PDB entry 3AVY | X-ray diffraction, 2.62 A resolution | chains A and T of the 3 polymer chains in the assembly

== Chain A ==
Protein: Elongation factor Ts, Elongation factor Tu, LINKER, Q beta replicase
From: Escherichia coli O157:H7
Reference sequence: chimeric construct of P0A6P3, P0A6N3, Q8LTE0: residues 1-283 from P0A6P3 (EFTS_ECO57) positions 1-283 (same numbers); residues 285-678 from P0A6N3 positions 1-394 (UniProt number = residue number - 284); residues 695-1283 from Q8LTE0 positions 1-589 (UniProt number = residue number - 694)
Amino-acid sequence (1289 residues; row label = number of the first residue in the row):
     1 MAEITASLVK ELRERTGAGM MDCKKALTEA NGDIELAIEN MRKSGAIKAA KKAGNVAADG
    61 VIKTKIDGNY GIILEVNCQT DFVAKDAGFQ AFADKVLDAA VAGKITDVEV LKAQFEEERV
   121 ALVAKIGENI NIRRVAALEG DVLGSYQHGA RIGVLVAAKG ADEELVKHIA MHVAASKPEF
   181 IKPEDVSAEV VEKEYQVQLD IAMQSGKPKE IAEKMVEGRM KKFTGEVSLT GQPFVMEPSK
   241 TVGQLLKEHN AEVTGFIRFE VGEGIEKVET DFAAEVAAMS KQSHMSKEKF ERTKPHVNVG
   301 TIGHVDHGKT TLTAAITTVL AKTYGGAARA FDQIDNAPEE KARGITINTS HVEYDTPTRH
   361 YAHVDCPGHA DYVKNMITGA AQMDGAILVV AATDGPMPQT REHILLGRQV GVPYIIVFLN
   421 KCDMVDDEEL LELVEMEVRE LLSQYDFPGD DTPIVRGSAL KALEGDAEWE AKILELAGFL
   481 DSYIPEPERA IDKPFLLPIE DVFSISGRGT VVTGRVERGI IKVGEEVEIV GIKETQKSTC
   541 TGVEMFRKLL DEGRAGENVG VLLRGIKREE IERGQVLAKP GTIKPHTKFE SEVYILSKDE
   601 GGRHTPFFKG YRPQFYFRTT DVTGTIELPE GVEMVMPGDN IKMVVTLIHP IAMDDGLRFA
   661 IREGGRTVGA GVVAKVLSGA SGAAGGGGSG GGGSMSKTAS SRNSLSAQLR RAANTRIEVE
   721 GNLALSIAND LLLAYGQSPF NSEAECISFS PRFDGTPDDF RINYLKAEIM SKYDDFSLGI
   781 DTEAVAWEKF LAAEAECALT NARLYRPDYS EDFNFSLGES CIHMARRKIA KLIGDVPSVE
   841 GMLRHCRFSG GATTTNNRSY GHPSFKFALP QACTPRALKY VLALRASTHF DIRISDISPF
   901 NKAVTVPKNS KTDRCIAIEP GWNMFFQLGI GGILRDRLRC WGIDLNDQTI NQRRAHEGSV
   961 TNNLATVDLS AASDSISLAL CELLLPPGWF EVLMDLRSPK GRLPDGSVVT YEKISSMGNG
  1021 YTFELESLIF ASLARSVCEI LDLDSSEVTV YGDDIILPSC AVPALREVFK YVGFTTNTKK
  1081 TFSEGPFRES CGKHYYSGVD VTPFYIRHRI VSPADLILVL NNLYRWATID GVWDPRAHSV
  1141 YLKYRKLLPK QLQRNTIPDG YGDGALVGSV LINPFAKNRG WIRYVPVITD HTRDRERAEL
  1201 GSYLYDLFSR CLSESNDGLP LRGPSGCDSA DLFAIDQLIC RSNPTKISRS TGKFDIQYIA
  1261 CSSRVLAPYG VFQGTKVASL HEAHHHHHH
Not modelled in the structure: 1, 287-289, 327-347, 681-699, 1217-1233, 1265-1289
Differences from the reference sequence: linker (284); expression tag (1284-1289)
Curated features (UniProtKB/Swiss-Prot):
  - region: Thr80 to Val83 (Involved in Mg(2+) ion dislocation from EF-Tu)
Metal / ion sites: Ca2+ site 1: Asp968, Leu969, Asp1053 (together with 3'-deoxy-cytidine-5'-triphosphate); Ca2+ site 2: Asp968, Asp1053, Asp1054 (together with 3'-deoxy-cytidine-5'-triphosphate)
Residues lining bound ligands: 3'-deoxy-cytidine-5'-triphosphate (CH1): Lys908, Arg914, Ile916, Asp968, Leu969, Ser970, Ala971, Ala972, Ser973, Met1017, Gly1018, Thr1022, Phe1023, Glu1026, Asp1053, Asn1077

== Chain T ==
Molecule: 18-nt RNA strand
Sequence (18 nucleotides; row label = number of the first residue in the row):
  2101 AACGAUUUUA UGGACCCA
Not modelled in the structure: 2101, 2116-2118

== Chain A / chain T interface ==
Residue-residue contacts (60):
  Glu572(A) with C2115(T), hydrogen bond to the base
  Gln614(A) with C2115(T), sugar contact
  Tyr616(A) with A2114(T), sugar contact
  Thr620(A) with C2115(T), hydrogen bond to the phosphate
  Asp621(A) with A2114(T), phosphate contact; C2115(T), hydrogen bond to the phosphate
  Arg662(A) with A2114(T), hydrogen bond to the sugar
  Gly664(A) with G2112(T), phosphate contact; A2114(T), base contact
  Gly665(A) with A2114(T), base contact
  Arg847(A) with U2106(T), salt bridge to the phosphate
  Ser849(A) with U2106(T), phosphate contact
  Gly850(A) with A2105(T), phosphate contact
  Gly851(A) with G2104(T), phosphate contact; A2105(T), hydrogen bond to the phosphate
  Ala852(A) with G2104(T), hydrogen bond to the phosphate; A2105(T), phosphate contact
  Thr853(A) with A2102(T), sugar contact
  Thr854(A) with A2102(T), phosphate contact
  Thr855(A) with A2102(T), phosphate contact
  Asn857(A) with A2102(T), sugar contact; C2103(T), phosphate contact
  Arg858(A) with C2103(T), hydrogen bond to the phosphate; G2104(T), salt bridge to the phosphate
  His862(A) with G2113(T), base contact
  Lys902(A) with A2102(T), sugar contact
  Val906(A) with C2103(T), sugar contact; G2104(T), base contact
  Pro907(A) with C2103(T), base contact
  Arg914(A) with G2104(T), base contact
  Ile916(A) with C2103(T), sugar contact; G2104(T), sugar contact
  Ala917(A) with G2104(T), sugar contact
  Ile918(A) with A2102(T), sugar contact
  Met924(A) with A2105(T), sugar contact
  Leu928(A) with A2105(T), phosphate contact; U2106(T), phosphate contact
  Arg935(A) with U2106(T), hydrogen bond to the sugar; U2107(T), sugar contact
  Leu945(A) with U2107(T), sugar contact
  Asn946(A) with U2107(T), phosphate contact; U2108(T), phosphate contact
  Gln948(A) with U2107(T), base contact
  Gly1018(A) with G2104(T), sugar contact; A2105(T), sugar contact
  Phe1023(A) with U2106(T), sugar contact
  Tyr1051(A) with U2107(T), hydrogen bond to the sugar
  Gly1160(A) with A2110(T), sugar contact
  Tyr1161(A) with A2110(T), sugar contact; U2111(T), phosphate contact
  Asn1243(A) with G2113(T), base contact; A2114(T), hydrogen bond to the sugar
  Pro1244(A) with G2113(T), hydrogen bond to the sugar; A2114(T), phosphate contact
  Thr1245(A) with G2113(T), base contact
  Lys1246(A) with G2113(T), sugar contact
  Gln1257(A) with G2112(T), hydrogen bond to the phosphate
  Ile1259(A) with U2111(T), phosphate contact; G2112(T), phosphate contact
  Ala1260(A) with G2112(T), phosphate contact
Also at the interface, not in a pair above, chain A (51 interface residues in all): Thr623, Asn856, Ser859, Val904, Asp947, Asn1019, Gly1162

== Overview ==
51 residues of chain A and 13 residues of chain T are in contact; the contacts include 12 hydrogen bonds and 2
salt bridges. Polar contacts include Glu572(A)-C2115(T), Arg662(A)-A2114(T) and Arg935(A)-U2106(T). Chain A
binds 3'-deoxy-cytidine-5'-triphosphate. Asp968(A), Leu969(A) and Asp1053(A) form the Ca2+ site 1.
Chain A is Elongation factor Ts, Elongation factor Tu, LINKER, Q beta replicase (Escherichia coli O157:H7) and
chain T is an 18-nt RNA strand; the structure, Structure of viral RNA polymerase complex 6, was determined by
X-ray diffraction together with 3AVT, 3AVU, 3AVV, 3AVW and 3AVX from the same study.
